Entry 8OQT (X-ray diffraction, 2.62 A resolution); this record covers chains B and D of the 4 polymer chains in the assembly.

# Chain B
Molecule: 3-hydroxyacyl-CoA dehydrogenase
Source organism: Mycobacterium tuberculosis H37Rv
Notes: EC 1.1.1.35
UniProtKB: O53872 (O53872_MYCTU); residue numbers follow UniProt; this construct covers 1-720
Sequence (736 residues; numbered -15 to 720; the number before each row is that of its first residue; numbers below 1 keep their minus sign (Met-15 is residue -15)):
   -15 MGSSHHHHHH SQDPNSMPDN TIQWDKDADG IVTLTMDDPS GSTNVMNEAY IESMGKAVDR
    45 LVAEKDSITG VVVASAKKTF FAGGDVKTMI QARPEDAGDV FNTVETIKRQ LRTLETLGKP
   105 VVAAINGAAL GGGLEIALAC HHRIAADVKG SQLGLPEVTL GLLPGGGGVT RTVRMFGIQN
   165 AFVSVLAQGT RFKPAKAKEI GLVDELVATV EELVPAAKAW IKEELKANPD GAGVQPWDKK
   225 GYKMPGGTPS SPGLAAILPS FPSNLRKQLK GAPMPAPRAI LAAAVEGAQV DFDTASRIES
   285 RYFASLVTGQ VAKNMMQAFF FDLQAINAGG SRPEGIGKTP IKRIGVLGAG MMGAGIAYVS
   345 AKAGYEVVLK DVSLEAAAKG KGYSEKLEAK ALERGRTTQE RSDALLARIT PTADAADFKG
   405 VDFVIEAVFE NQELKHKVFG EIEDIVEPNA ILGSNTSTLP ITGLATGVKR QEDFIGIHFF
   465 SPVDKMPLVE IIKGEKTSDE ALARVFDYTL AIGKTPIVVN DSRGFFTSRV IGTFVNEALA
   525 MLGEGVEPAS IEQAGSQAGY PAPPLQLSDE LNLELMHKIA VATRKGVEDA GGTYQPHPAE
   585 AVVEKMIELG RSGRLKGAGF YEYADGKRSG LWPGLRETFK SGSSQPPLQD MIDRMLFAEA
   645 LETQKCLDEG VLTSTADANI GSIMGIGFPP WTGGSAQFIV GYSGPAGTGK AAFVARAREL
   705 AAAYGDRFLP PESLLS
Not modelled in the structure: -15 to -14, -7 to 0
Construct notes: initiating methionine (-15); expression tag (-14 to 0)
Residues lining bound ligands:
  - 4-bromanylbenzenesulfonic acid (VXC), molecule 1: His-9, Met30, Asn31, Glu32, Ile35, Asp69, Thr72, Met73, Thr87
  - 4-bromanylbenzenesulfonic acid (VXC), molecule 2: Gly67, Gly68, Asp69, Val70, Met73, Leu114, Gly115, Gly116, Pro140, Glu141, Leu144, Leu146, Phe304
  - 4-bromanylbenzenesulfonic acid (VXC), molecule 3: Thr72, Met73, Ala76, Asp80, Asp83, Val84, Thr87, Phe287, Val291

# Chain D
Molecule: Putative acyltransferase Rv0859
Source organism: Mycobacterium tuberculosis H37Rv
Notes: EC 2.3.1.-
UniProtKB: O53871 (Y0859_MYCTU); numbering as in UniProt (aligned over 1-403)
Sequence (403 residues; numbered 1 to 403; the number before each row is that of its first residue):
     1 MSEEAFIYEA IRTPRGKQKN GSLHEVKPLS LVVGLIDELR KRHPDLDENL ISDVILGCVS
    61 PVGDQGGDIA RAAVLASGMP VTSGGVQLNR FCASGLEAVN TAAQKVRSGW DDLVLAGGVE
   121 SMSRVPMGSD GGAMGLDPAT NYDVMFVPQS IGADLIATIE GFSREDVDAY ALRSQQKAAE
   181 AWSGGYFAKS VVPVRDQNGL LILDHDEHMR PDTTKEGLAK LKPAFEGLAA LGGFDDVALQ
   241 KYHWVEKINH VHTGGNSSGI VDGAALVMIG SAAAGKLQGL TPRARIVATA TSGADPVIML
   301 TGPTPATRKV LDRAGLTVDD IDLFELNEAF ASVVLKFQKD LNIPDEKLNV NGGAIAMGHP
   361 LGATGAMILG TMVDELERRN ARRALITLCI GGGMGVATII ERV
Not modelled in the structure: 226-227

# Interface between chain B and chain D
Residue-residue contacts - 47 pairs, chain B then chain D:
  Ala240(B) - Leu228(D)
  Leu242(B) - Gly135(D)
  Pro243(B) - Gly135(D)
  Pro243(B) - Asn141(D)  hydrogen bond (backbone-side chain)
  Ser244(B) - Leu231(D)
  Ser244(B) - Phe234(D)
  Pro246(B) - Pro138(D)  hydrophobic
  Pro246(B) - Asn141(D)
  Pro246(B) - Tyr142(D)
  Ser247(B) - Gly232(D)  hydrogen bond (side chain-backbone)
  Ser247(B) - Gly233(D)
  Ser247(B) - Phe234(D)
  Ser247(B) - Val237(D)
  Asn248(B) - Gly232(D)
  Asn248(B) - Gly233(D)
  Arg250(B) - Tyr142(D)  hydrogen bond (side chain-backbone)
  Arg250(B) - Met145(D)
  Arg250(B) - Val237(D)
  Arg250(B) - Gln240(D)  hydrogen bond (backbone-side chain)
  Lys251(B) - Gly233(D)
  Lys251(B) - Asp236(D)  salt bridge
  Lys254(B) - Gln240(D)
  Gly255(B) - Gln240(D)
  Arg262(B) - Ala139(D)
  Arg262(B) - Tyr142(D)
  Arg262(B) - Asp143(D)  salt bridge
  Leu265(B) - Pro138(D)  hydrophobic
  Ala266(B) - Ala139(D)  hydrophobic
  Val269(B) - Gly135(D)
  Val269(B) - Leu136(D)
  Val269(B) - Pro138(D)  hydrophobic
  Glu270(B) - Asp137(D)
  Gln273(B) - Leu136(D)
  Tyr286(B) - Ala139(D)
  Glu531(B) - Trp244(D)
  Ala533(B) - His243(D)
  Ala533(B) - Trp244(D)
  Ala533(B) - Val245(D)
  Ser534(B) - His243(D)  hydrogen bond
  Ser534(B) - Trp244(D)
  Gln537(B) - Leu239(D)  hydrogen bond (side chain-backbone)
  Gln537(B) - Gln240(D)
  Gln537(B) - His243(D)
  Gln541(B) - Gln240(D)  hydrogen bond (side chain-backbone)
  Gly614(B) - Glu246(D)
  Leu615(B) - Glu246(D)  hydrogen bond (backbone-side chain)
  Leu632(B) - His243(D)
Interface residues without a listed pair, chain B (31 interface residues in all): Pro233, Ile241, Leu249, Leu253, Ala256
Interface residues without a listed pair, chain D (24 interface residues in all): Met134, Phe146

# In short
The interface between chain B and chain D involves 31 residues on one side and 24 on the other; the contacts
include 8 hydrogen bonds and 2 salt bridges. Among the polar pairs are Lys251(B)-Asp236(D),
Arg262(B)-Asp143(D) and Pro243(B)-Asn141(D).
Here chain B is 3-hydroxyacyl-CoA dehydrogenase and chain D is Putative acyltransferase Rv0859, both from
Mycobacterium tuberculosis H37Rv. Entry 8OQT (Structure of Mycobacterium tuberculosis beta-oxidation
trifunctional enzyme in complex with Fragment-M-91) was determined by X-ray diffraction, deposited together
with 8OPU, 8OPV, 8OPW, 8OPX, 8OPY, 8OQL and 10 further entries.
